Entry 8FHE (X-ray diffraction, 1.80 A resolution); this record covers chains B and D.

# Chain B
Molecule: Peroxisome proliferator-activated receptor gamma
Source organism: Homo sapiens
UniProtKB: P37231 (PPARG_HUMAN); residues 203-477 here correspond to UniProt positions 231-505 (UniProt number = residue number + 28)
Chain sequence (275 residues; row label = number of the first residue in the row):
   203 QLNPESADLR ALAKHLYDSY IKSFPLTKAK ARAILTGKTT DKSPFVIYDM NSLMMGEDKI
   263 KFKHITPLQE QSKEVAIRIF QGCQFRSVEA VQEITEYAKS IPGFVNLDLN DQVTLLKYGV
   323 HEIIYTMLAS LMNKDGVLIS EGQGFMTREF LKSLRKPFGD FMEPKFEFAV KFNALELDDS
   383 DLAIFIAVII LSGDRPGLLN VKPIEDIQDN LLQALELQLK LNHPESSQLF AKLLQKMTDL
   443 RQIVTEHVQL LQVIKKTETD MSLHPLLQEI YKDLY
Unresolved in the structure: 262-274
Covalently attached groups: 2-chloro-5-nitro-N-phenylbenzamide (GW9) linked to Cys-285
Residues lining bound ligands: 2-chloro-5-nitro-N-phenylbenzamide (GW9): Ile-281, Phe-282, Gln-286, His-323, Tyr-327, Phe-363, Met-364, Lys-367, Val-446, His-449, Leu-452, Tyr-473, Leu-476, Tyr-477
UniProt features mapped onto this chain:
  - motif: Pro-467 to Asp-475 (9aaTAD)
  - binding site (rosiglitazone): Gln-286 to Ser-289, His-323, His-449, Tyr-473
  - cross-link: Lys-224 (Glycyl lysine isopeptide (Lys-Gly) (interchain with G-Cter in ubiquitin))
From the paper describing this entry:
  - binding site for 2-chloro-5-nitro-N-phenylbenzamide: Cys-285 (citing earlier work)

# Chain D
Molecule: Nuclear receptor corepressor 1
Source organism: Homo sapiens
UniProtKB: O75376 (NCOR1_HUMAN); numbering as in UniProt (aligned over 2256-2278)
Chain sequence (23 residues; numbered 2256 to 2278; the number before each row is that of its first residue):
  2256 DPASNLGLED IIRKALMGSF DDK
Unresolved in the structure: 2256-2261, 2273-2278
UniProt features mapped onto this chain:
  - motif: Leu-2263 to Ile-2267 (CORNR box 3)

# How chain B and chain D interact
Residue-residue contacts (18):
  Val-290(B) with Ile-2266(D), hydrophobic
  Val-293(B) with Leu-2263(D), hydrophobic; Ile-2266(D), hydrophobic; Ile-2267(D), hydrophobic
  Thr-297(B) with Ala-2270(D); Leu-2271(D)
  Lys-301(B) with Ala-2270(D), hydrogen bond (side chain-backbone); Leu-2271(D)
  Leu-311(B) with Leu-2271(D), hydrophobic
  Asn-312(B) with Arg-2268(D), hydrogen bond
  Gln-314(B) with Leu-2271(D)
  Val-315(B) with Arg-2268(D); Leu-2271(D), hydrophobic
  Leu-318(B) with Ile-2267(D), hydrophobic
  Lys-319(B) with Leu-2263(D); Glu-2264(D), salt bridge; Ile-2267(D)
  His-323(B) with Leu-2263(D)
Other interface residues (no listed pair), chain B (14 interface residues in all): Gln-294, Phe-306, Val-322
Other interface residues (no listed pair), chain D (8 interface residues in all): Met-2272

# Overview
Chain B and chain D form an interface of 14 and 8 residues respectively; the contacts include 2 hydrogen bonds
and 1 salt bridge. Polar contacts include Lys-319(B)/Glu-2264(D), Lys-301(B)/Ala-2270(D) and
Asn-312(B)/Arg-2268(D). Covalently linked 2-chloro-5-nitro-N-phenylbenzamide: at Cys-285(B). UniProt lists 7
rosiglitazone-binding residues on chain B. The paper reports a binding site for
2-chloro-5-nitro-N-phenylbenzamide at Cys-285(B).
Here chain B is Peroxisome proliferator-activated receptor gamma and chain D is Nuclear receptor corepressor
1, both from Homo sapiens. Entry 8FHE (Crystal structure of PPARgamma ligand-binding domain in complex with
N-CoR peptide and GW9662) was determined by X-ray diffraction together with 8FHG, 8FKC, 8FKD, 8FKE, 8FKF and
8FKG from the same study.
